7DUI - chains A and H of the 23 polymer chains in the assembly; structure by X-ray diffraction, 3.62 A resolution.

[Chain A]
Molecule: 30S Ribosomal RNA rRNA
Source organism: Thermus thermophilus HB8
Sequence (1522 nucleotides; each row starts with the number of its first residue; note: 42 numbers in that range are skipped by the numbering (no residue carries them; nothing is unmodelled there); a row labelled like 190A-190L holds insertion residues (190A, then the next letters in order); numbering starts at 0):
     0 UUUGUUGGAG AGUCUGAUCC UGGCUCAGGG UGAACGCUGG CGGCGUGCCU AAGACAUGCA
    60 AGUCGUGCGG G
    73 CCGCGGGGUU UU
    88 ACUCCG
    95 UGGUC
   101 AGCGGCGGAC GGGUGAGUAA CGCGUGGGU
  129A G
   130 ACCUACCCGG AAGAGGGGGA CAACCCGGGG AAACUCGGGC UAAUCCCCCA UGUGGACCCG
   190 C
190A-190L CCCUUGGGGUGU
   191 GUCCAAAGGG CUUU
   216 GCCCGCUUCC GGAUGGGCCC GCGUCCCAUC AGCUAGUUGG UGGGGUAAUG GCCCACCAAG
   276 GCGACGACGG GUAGCCGGUC UGAGAGGAUG GCCGGCCACA GGGGCACUGA GACACGGGCC
   336 CCACUCCUAC GGGAGGCAGC AGUUAGGAAU CUUCCGCAAU GGGCGCAAGC CUGACGGAGC
   396 GACGCCGCUU GGAGGAAGAA GCCCUUCGGG GUGUAAACUC CUGAA
   442 CCCGGGACGA AACCCCCGAC GA
   474 GGGGACUGAC GGUACCGGG
   494 GUAAUAGCGC CGGCCAACUC CGUGCCAGCA GCCGCGGUAA UACGGAGGGC GCGAGCGUUA
   554 CCCGGAUUCA CUGGGCGUAA AGGGCGUGUA GGCGGCCUGG GGCGUCCCAU GUGAAAGACC
   614 ACGGCUCAAC CGUGGGGGAG CGUGGGAUAC GCUCAGGCUA GACGGUGGGA GAGGGUGGUG
   674 GAAUUCCCGG AGUAGCGGUG AAAUGCGCAG AUACCGGGAG GAACGCCGAU GGCGAAGGCA
   734 GCCACCUGGU CCACCCGUGA CGCUGAGGCG CGAAAGCGUG GGGAGCAAAC CGGAUUAGAU
   794 ACCCGGGUAG UCCACGCCCU AAACGAUGCG CGCUAGGUCU CUGGGUCU
   848 CCUGGGGGCC GAAGCUAACG CGUUAAGCGC GCCGCCUGGG GAGUACGGCC GCAAGGCUGA
   908 AACUCAAAGG AAUUGACGGG GGCCCGCACA AGCGGUGGAG CAUGUGGUUU AAUUCGAAGX
   968 AACGCGAAGA ACCUUACCAG GCCUUGACAU GCUAGG
 1003A G
  1004 AACCCGGGUG AAAGCCUGGG GUGCCCC
1030A-1030D GCGA
  1031 GGGGAGCCCU AGCACAGGUG CUGCAUGGCC GUCGUCAGCU CGUGCCGUGA GGUGUUGGGU
  1091 UAAGUCCCGC AACGAGCGCA ACCCCCGCCG UUAGUUGCCA GCGGUUCGGC CGGGCACUCU
  1151 AACGGGACUG CCCGCGAAA
  1171 GCGGGAGGAA GGAGGGGACG ACGUCUGGUC AGCAUGGCCC UUACGGCCUG GGCGACACAC
  1231 GUGCUACAAU GCCCACUACA AAGCGAUGCC ACCCGGCAAC GGGGAGCUAA UCGCAAAAAG
  1291 GUGGGCCCAG UUCGGAUUGG GGUCUGCAAC CCGACCCCAU GAAGCCGGAA UCGCUAGUAA
  1351 UCGCGGAUCA G
 1361A C
  1362 CAUGCCGCGG UGAAUACGUU CCCGGGCCUU GUACACACXG CCXGUXACGC CAUGGGAGCG
  1422 GGCUCUACCC GAAGUCGCCG GG
  1446 AGCCUACGGG
  1459 CAGGCGCCGA GGGUAGGGCC CGUGACUGGG GCGAAGUCGU AACAAGGUAG CUGUACCGGA
  1519 AGGUGCGGCU GGAUCCACUC CUUUCU
Unresolved in the structure: 0-4, 1534-1538
Modified / non-standard residues: PSU (pseudouridine-5'-monophosphate) at position 516, 7MG (7N-methyl-8-hydroguanosine-5'-monophosphate) at position 527, M2G (N2-dimethylguanosine-5'-monophosphate) at position 966, 5MC (5-methylcytidine-5'-monophosphate) at position 967, 2MG (2N-methylguanosine-5'-monophosphate) at position 1207, 5MC (5-methylcytidine-5'-monophosphate) at position 1400, 4OC (4n,o2'-methylcytidine-5'-monophosphate) at position 1402, 5MC (5-methylcytidine-5'-monophosphate) at position 1404, 5MC (5-methylcytidine-5'-monophosphate) at position 1407, UR3 (3-methyluridine-5'-monophoshate) at position 1498, MA6 (6N-dimethyladenosine-5'-monophoshate) at position 1518, MA6 (6N-dimethyladenosine-5'-monophoshate) at position 1519, PSU (pseudouridine-5'-monophosphate) at position 1540, PSU (pseudouridine-5'-monophosphate) at position 1541
Metal / ion sites: Mg2+ site 1: U5 (shared with Arg-102(H) of chain H); Mg2+ site 2 near G21 (its only coordinating residue here); Mg2+ site 3 near G46 (its only coordinating residue here); Mg2+ site 4 near C48 (its only coordinating residue here); Mg2+ site 5: A59, C386, U387; Mg2+ site 6: G61, G105; Mg2+ site 7: G70, U98; Mg2+ site 8: G107, G326; Mg2+ site 9: A109, G331; Mg2+ site 10: G111, G112; Mg2+ site 11 near G117 (its only coordinating residue here); Mg2+ site 12: C121, G124, U125; 95 more Mg2+ sites not listed
Residues lining bound ligands: HKO (N-[(1R,2R,3R,4S,5R)-4-[(2R,3R,6S)-6-(aminomethyl)-3-azanyl-oxan-2-yl]oxy-5-azanyl-2-[[(3S,4S,5S,6R)-5-(methylamino)-4,6-bis(oxidanyl)-2-oxabicyclo[4.1.0]heptan-3-yl]oxy]-3-oxidanyl-cyclohexyl]pyridine-3-sulfonamide): 5MC_1404, G1405, U1406, 5MC_1407, A1408, C1409, G1491, A1493, G1494, U1495, C1496, G1497

[Chain H]
Molecule: 30S ribosomal protein S8
Source organism: Thermus thermophilus HB8
Reference sequence: P0DOY9 (RS8_THET8); residues 1-138 here = UniProt positions 1-138
Amino-acid sequence (138 residues; row label = number of the first residue in the row):
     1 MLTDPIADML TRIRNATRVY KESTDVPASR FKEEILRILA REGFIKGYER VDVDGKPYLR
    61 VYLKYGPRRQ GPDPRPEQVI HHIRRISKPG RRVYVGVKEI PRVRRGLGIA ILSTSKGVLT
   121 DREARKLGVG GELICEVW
Metal / ion sites: Mg2+: Arg-102 (shared with U5(A) of chain A)

[How chain A and chain H interact]
Pairs across the interface (71; chain A residue first):
  C564(A) with Arg-91(H), hydrogen bond to the sugar
  C586(A) with Pro-89(H), phosphate contact; Gly-90(H), sugar contact
  G587(A) with Thr-3(H), sugar contact; Pro-89(H), phosphate contact; Arg-92(H), salt bridge to the phosphate
  G588(A) with Leu-2(H), sugar contact; Pro-5(H), phosphate contact
  C589(A) with Pro-5(H), phosphate contact; Ala-28(H), sugar contact; Ser-29(H), phosphate contact
  C590(A) with Ser-29(H), phosphate contact; Arg-30(H), hydrogen bond to the phosphate
  U591(A) with Arg-30(H), salt bridge to the phosphate
  G597(A) with Tyr-94(H), hydrogen bond to the base
  U598(A) with Tyr-94(H), sugar contact; Gly-131(H), sugar contact
  C599(A) with Val-95(H), sugar contact; Gly-96(H), phosphate contact; Ser-115(H), base contact; Val-129(H), sugar contact; Gly-130(H), hydrogen bond to the sugar; Gly-131(H), sugar contact
  C600(A) with Gly-96(H), phosphate contact; Val-97(H), hydrogen bond to the phosphate; Gly-128(H), sugar contact
  A640(A) with Ser-115(H), hydrogen bond to the sugar
  U641(A) with Ser-115(H), sugar contact
  A642(A) with Phe-31(H), sugar contact; Ser-113(H), hydrogen bond to the base; Thr-114(H), base contact; Ser-115(H), base contact; Val-118(H), sugar contact
  C643(A) with Phe-31(H), sugar contact; Tyr-94(H), base contact; Ser-113(H), hydrogen bond to the sugar; Glu-132(H), hydrogen bond to the sugar
  G644(A) with Arg-92(H), sugar contact; Tyr-94(H), sugar contact
  U652(A) with Lys-56(H), phosphate contact
  A653(A) with Lys-56(H), salt bridge to the phosphate
  G654(A) with Met-1(H), hydrogen bond to the sugar
  G755(A) with Met-1(H), base contact
  C824(A) with Met-1(H), hydrogen bond to the sugar
  G825(A) with Asp-8(H), hydrogen bond to the sugar; Thr-11(H), base contact; Arg-12(H), hydrogen bond to the phosphate
  C826(A) with Arg-12(H), salt bridge to the phosphate; Asn-15(H), hydrogen bond to the base
  U827(A) with Asn-15(H), sugar contact; Val-19(H), sugar contact
  A828(A) with Lys-21(H), salt bridge to the phosphate
  A859(A) with Val-19(H), base contact
  A860(A) with Arg-18(H), sugar contact; Arg-75(H), hydrogen bond to the phosphate
  G861(A) with Arg-75(H), salt bridge to the phosphate
  G874(A) with Asn-15(H), base contact
  C875(A) with Thr-11(H), base contact; Arg-14(H), hydrogen bond to the sugar; Asn-15(H), hydrogen bond to the sugar
  G876(A) with Ala-7(H), sugar contact; Thr-11(H), hydrogen bond to the sugar; Arg-14(H), hydrogen bond to the phosphate
  C877(A) with Thr-3(H), hydrogen bond to the sugar; Asp-4(H), sugar contact; Lys-88(H), phosphate contact; Pro-89(H), sugar contact
  G878(A) with Thr-3(H), hydrogen bond to the sugar; Lys-88(H), phosphate contact; Pro-89(H), phosphate contact
  C879(A) with Gly-90(H), phosphate contact
Also at the interface, not in a pair above, chain A (37 interface residues in all): A632, A753, G823
Also at the interface, not in a pair above, chain H (41 interface residues in all): Pro-57, Lys-98, Gly-117

[In short]
37 residues of chain A face 41 of chain H across their interface, with 21 hydrogen bonds and 6 salt bridges.
Polar contacts include G597(A)/Tyr-94(H), A642(A)/Ser-113(H) and C826(A)/Asn-15(H). Chain A binds compound
HKO. The Mg2+ site is built by U5(A) and Arg-102(H).
Chain A is 30S Ribosomal RNA rRNA and chain H is 30S ribosomal protein S8, both from Thermus thermophilus HB8;
the structure, Crystal structure of the Thermus thermophilus (HB8) 30S ribosomal subunit with mRNA and cognate
transfer RNA ..., was determined by X-ray diffraction.
